PDB entry 2C8T | X-ray diffraction, 3.00 A resolution | chains B and I of the 14 polymer chains in the assembly

[Chain B (and I)]
Protein: ATP-dependent clp protease proteolytic subunit 1
From: Mycobacterium tuberculosis
Notes: EC 3.4.21.92; chain I of this document is another copy of the same molecule, construct and numbering; everything in this record applies to it too
UniProt: P0A526 (CLPP1_MYCTU); residue numbers follow UniProt; this construct covers 2-200
Sequence (206 residues; each row starts with the number of its first residue; numbering starts at 0):
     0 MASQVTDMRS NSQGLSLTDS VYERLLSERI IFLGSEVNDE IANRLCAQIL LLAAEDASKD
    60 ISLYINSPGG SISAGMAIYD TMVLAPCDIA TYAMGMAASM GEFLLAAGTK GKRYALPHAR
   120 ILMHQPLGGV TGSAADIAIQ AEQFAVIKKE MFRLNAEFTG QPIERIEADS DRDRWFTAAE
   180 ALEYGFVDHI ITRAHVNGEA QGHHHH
Not modelled in the structure: 0-14, 127-135, 195-205
Differences from the reference sequence: expression tag (0-1, 201-205)

[Interface between chain B and chain I]
Pairs across the interface (4):
  Leu126(B) - Ile136(I)
  Ile136(B) - Leu126(I)
  Ile136(B) - Phe143(I)  hydrophobic
  Ala140(B) - Ala140(I)  hydrophobic
Also at the interface, not in a pair above, chain B (5 interface residues in all): Ala137, Phe143
Also at the interface, not in a pair above, chain I (5 interface residues in all): Gln139

[Summary]
Chain B and chain I each contribute 5 residues to their interface.
Chain B and chain I are both ATP-dependent clp protease proteolytic subunit 1 (Mycobacterium tuberculosis);
the structure, The 3.0 A Resolution Structure of Caseinolytic Clp Protease 1 from Mycobacterium tuberculosis,
was determined by X-ray diffraction together with 2CE3 and 2CBY from the same study.
